PDB entry 3L6F | X-ray diffraction, 2.10 A resolution | chains A and B of the 3 polymer chains in the assembly

# Chain A
Name: HLA class II histocompatibility antigen, DR alpha chain
From: Homo sapiens
UniProt: P01903 (2DRA_HUMAN); residues 1-182 here correspond to UniProt positions 26-207 (UniProt number = residue number + 25)
Sequence (182 residues; each row starts with the number of its first residue):
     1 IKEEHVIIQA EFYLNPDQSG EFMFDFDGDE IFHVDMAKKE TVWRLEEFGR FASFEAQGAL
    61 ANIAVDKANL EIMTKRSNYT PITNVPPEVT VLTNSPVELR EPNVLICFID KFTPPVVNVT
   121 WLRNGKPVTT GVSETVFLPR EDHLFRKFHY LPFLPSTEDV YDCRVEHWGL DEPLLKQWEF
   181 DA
Unresolved in the structure: 1-2, 181-182
Differences from the reference sequence: conflict Gln-177 (His202 in P01903)
Cystine bridges: Cys-107/Cys-163
Curated features (UniProtKB/Swiss-Prot):
  - region: Glu-179 to Ala-182 (Connecting peptide)
  - site: Gln-9 (Self- and pathogen-derived peptide antigen), Gly-49 (Self-peptide antigen), Phe-51 (Self- and pathogen-derived peptide antigen), Ala-52 (Self-peptide antigen), Ser-53 (Self- and pathogen-derived peptide antigen), Glu-55 (Pathogen-derived peptide antigen), Asn-62 (Self- and pathogen-derived peptide antigen), Asn-69 (Pathogen-derived peptide antigen), Arg-76 (Self- and pathogen-derived peptide antigen)
  - glycosylation (N-linked (GlcNAc...) asparagine): Asn-78, Asn-118

# Chain B
Name: HLA class II histocompatibility antigen, DRB1-1 beta chain
From: Homo sapiens
UniProt: P04229 (2B11_HUMAN); residues 1-192 here correspond to UniProt positions 30-221 (UniProt number = residue number + 29)
Sequence (193 residues; numbered 0 to 192; the number before each row is that of its first residue; numbering starts at 0):
     0 MGDTRPRFLW QLKFECHFFN GTERVRLLER CIYNQEESVR FDSDVGEYRA VTELGRPDAE
    60 YWNSQKDLLE QRRAAVDTYC RHNYGVGESF TVQRRVEPKV TVYPSKTQPL QHHNLLVCSV
   120 SGFYPGSIEV RWFRNGQEEK AGVVSTGLIQ NGDWTFQTLV MLETVPRSGE VYTCQVEHPS
   180 VTSPLTVEWR ARS
Unresolved in the structure: 191-192
Differences from the reference sequence: expression tag (0)
Cystine bridges: Cys-15/Cys-79, Cys-117/Cys-173

# How chain A and chain B interact
Residue-residue contacts (127; chain A residue first):
  Glu-3(A) / His-16(B)  salt bridge
  Glu-3(A) / Phe-17(B)
  Glu-3(A) / Phe-18(B)
  Glu-4(A) / Phe-17(B)  hydrogen bond (backbone-backbone)
  Glu-4(A) / Asn-19(B)  hydrogen bond (side chain-backbone)
  Glu-4(A) / Gly-20(B)  hydrogen bond (side chain-backbone)
  His-5(A) / Cys-15(B)
  His-5(A) / His-16(B)
  His-5(A) / Phe-17(B)  hydrogen bond (backbone-backbone)
  His-5(A) / Val-91(B)
  Val-6(A) / Cys-15(B)
  Val-6(A) / His-16(B)
  Ile-7(A) / Phe-13(B)
  Ile-7(A) / Glu-14(B)
  Ile-7(A) / Cys-15(B)  hydrogen bond (backbone-backbone)
  Ile-7(A) / Phe-17(B)  hydrophobic
  Ile-7(A) / Tyr-83(B)  hydrophobic
  Ile-8(A) / Phe-13(B)
  Ile-8(A) / Glu-14(B)
  Gln-9(A) / Leu-11(B)
  Gln-9(A) / Lys-12(B)
  Gln-9(A) / Phe-13(B)  hydrogen bond (backbone-backbone)
  Gln-9(A) / Tyr-78(B)  hydrogen bond
  Ala-10(A) / Leu-11(B)
  Glu-11(A) / Gln-10(B)
  Glu-11(A) / Leu-11(B)  hydrogen bond (backbone-backbone)
  Phe-12(A) / Trp-9(B)
  Phe-12(A) / Gln-10(B)
  Tyr-13(A) / Phe-7(B)
  Tyr-13(A) / Leu-8(B)
  Tyr-13(A) / Trp-9(B)  hydrogen bond (backbone-backbone)
  Leu-14(A) / Arg-6(B)
  Leu-14(A) / Phe-7(B)
  Leu-14(A) / Leu-8(B)  hydrophobic
  Asn-15(A) / Arg-6(B)
  Asn-15(A) / Phe-7(B)  hydrogen bond (backbone-backbone)
  Pro-16(A) / Arg-4(B)
  Pro-16(A) / Pro-5(B)
  Pro-16(A) / Arg-6(B)
  Asp-17(A) / Arg-6(B)  salt bridge
  Phe-24(A) / Tyr-78(B)
  Phe-24(A) / Asn-82(B)
  Phe-26(A) / Thr-90(B)
  Phe-26(A) / Val-91(B)  hydrophobic
  Phe-26(A) / Tyr-123(B)
  Phe-26(A) / Trp-153(B)  hydrophobic
  Asp-27(A) / Gln-149(B)  hydrogen bond (backbone-side chain)
  Gly-28(A) / Gln-149(B)
  Asp-29(A) / Tyr-123(B)
  Asp-29(A) / Gln-149(B)  hydrogen bond
  Asp-29(A) / Gly-151(B)
  Asp-29(A) / Trp-153(B)  hydrogen bond (side chain-backbone)
  Glu-30(A) / Trp-153(B)  hydrogen bond (backbone-side chain)
  Ile-31(A) / Trp-153(B)  hydrophobic
  Arg-44(A) / Gly-151(B)  hydrogen bond (side chain-backbone)
  Arg-44(A) / Asp-152(B)
  Arg-44(A) / Trp-153(B)
  Leu-45(A) / Arg-93(B)
  Leu-45(A) / Trp-153(B)
  Phe-48(A) / Phe-89(B)  hydrophobic
  Phe-48(A) / Trp-153(B)
  Phe-51(A) / Phe-89(B)  hydrophobic
  Ala-52(A) / Val-85(B)  hydrophobic
  Asp-66(A) / Trp-9(B)
  Asp-66(A) / Leu-11(B)
  Asn-69(A) / Trp-9(B)
  Leu-70(A) / Phe-7(B)
  Leu-70(A) / Leu-8(B)
  Leu-70(A) / Trp-9(B)  hydrophobic
  Met-73(A) / Trp-9(B)  hydrophobic
  Met-73(A) / Tyr-32(B)  hydrophobic
  Met-73(A) / Leu-53(B)  hydrophobic
  Thr-74(A) / Phe-7(B)
  Thr-74(A) / Tyr-32(B)
  Arg-76(A) / Leu-53(B)  hydrogen bond (side chain-backbone)
  Arg-76(A) / Pro-56(B)
  Arg-76(A) / Asp-57(B)  salt bridge
  Ser-77(A) / Tyr-32(B)  hydrogen bond
  Tyr-79(A) / Phe-7(B)
  Thr-80(A) / Phe-7(B)
  Thr-80(A) / Tyr-32(B)  hydrogen bond (backbone-side chain)
  Thr-80(A) / Asn-33(B)  hydrogen bond (backbone-side chain)
  Pro-81(A) / Pro-5(B)  hydrophobic
  Pro-81(A) / Arg-6(B)
  Pro-81(A) / Phe-7(B)  hydrophobic
  Pro-81(A) / Asn-33(B)
  Ile-82(A) / Arg-6(B)  hydrogen bond (backbone-backbone)
  Ile-82(A) / Leu-8(B)  hydrophobic
  Ile-82(A) / Asn-33(B)
  Thr-83(A) / Gln-34(B)
  Val-85(A) / Gln-34(B)
  Leu-92(A) / Ile-148(B)  hydrophobic
  Thr-93(A) / Gln-156(B)  hydrogen bond (backbone-side chain)
  Asn-94(A) / Ser-120(B)
  Asn-94(A) / Gln-156(B)
  Pro-96(A) / Thr-100(B)
  Pro-96(A) / Ser-118(B)
  Ile-106(A) / Asn-150(B)
  Phe-108(A) / Ile-148(B)  hydrophobic
  Phe-108(A) / Gln-149(B)
  Thr-113(A) / Leu-8(B)
  Thr-113(A) / Gln-34(B)
  Pro-115(A) / Leu-8(B)
  Asn-118(A) / Met-0(B)
  Arg-140(A) / Lys-12(B)  hydrogen bond (backbone-side chain)
  Glu-141(A) / Arg-29(B)  salt bridge
  His-143(A) / Gln-10(B)  hydrogen bond (backbone-side chain)
  His-143(A) / Lys-12(B)
  His-143(A) / Arg-29(B)  hydrogen bond
  His-143(A) / Ile-31(B)
  His-143(A) / Glu-36(B)
  Leu-144(A) / Gln-34(B)
  Phe-145(A) / Leu-8(B)  hydrophobic
  Phe-145(A) / Gln-10(B)
  Arg-146(A) / Gln-149(B)  hydrogen bond
  Phe-148(A) / Gln-149(B)
  Phe-148(A) / Asn-150(B)
  Phe-148(A) / Gly-151(B)
  Tyr-150(A) / Asn-150(B)  hydrogen bond (side chain-backbone)
  Tyr-150(A) / Gly-151(B)
  Tyr-150(A) / Asp-152(B)
  Glu-166(A) / Met-0(B)  hydrogen bond (side chain-backbone)
  His-167(A) / Met-0(B)
  Trp-168(A) / Met-0(B)
  Trp-168(A) / Gly-1(B)  hydrogen bond (side chain-backbone)
  Trp-168(A) / Asp-2(B)  hydrogen bond (side chain-backbone)
  Trp-168(A) / Arg-6(B)
Other interface residues (no listed pair), chain A (65 interface residues in all): Glu-47, Ser-95, Pro-114, Val-116, Pro-139
Other interface residues (no listed pair), chain B (51 interface residues in all): Gly-54, Tyr-102, Phe-155

# In short
The interface between chain A and chain B involves 65 residues on one side and 51 on the other; the contacts
include 29 hydrogen bonds and 4 salt bridges. Polar contacts include Glu-3(A)/His-16(B), Asp-17(A)/Arg-6(B)
and Arg-76(A)/Asp-57(B).
Chain A is HLA class II histocompatibility antigen, DR alpha chain and chain B is HLA class II
histocompatibility antigen, DRB1-1 beta chain, both from Homo sapiens; the structure, Structure of MHC class
II molecule HLA-DR1 complexed with phosphopeptide MART-1, was determined by X-ray diffraction.
